7NXW - chains A and P; structure by X-ray diffraction, 1.20 A resolution.

== Chain A ==
Molecule: 14-3-3 protein sigma
Source organism: Homo sapiens
Reference sequence: P31947 (1433S_HUMAN); numbering as in UniProt (aligned over 1-231)
Chain sequence (236 residues; numbered -4 to 231; the number before each row is that of its first residue; numbers below 1 keep their minus sign (Gly-4 is residue -4)):
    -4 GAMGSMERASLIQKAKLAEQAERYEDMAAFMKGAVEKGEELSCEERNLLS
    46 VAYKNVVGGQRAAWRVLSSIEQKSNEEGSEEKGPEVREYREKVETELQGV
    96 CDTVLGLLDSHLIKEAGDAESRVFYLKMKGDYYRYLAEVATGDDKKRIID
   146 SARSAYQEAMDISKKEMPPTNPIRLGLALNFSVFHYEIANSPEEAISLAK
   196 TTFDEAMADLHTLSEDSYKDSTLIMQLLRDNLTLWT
Unresolved in the structure: -4 to -3, 69-77
Differences from the reference sequence: expression tag (-4 to 0)
Modified / non-standard residues: Cys38 (S-hydroxycysteine; CSO)
Covalently attached groups: compound UVZ linked to Lys122
Bound ions: Mg2+ near Glu2 (its only coordinating residue here)
Small-molecule neighbours: UVZ (4-[(6-chloranyl-3,4-dihydro-2H-quinolin-1-yl)sulfonyl]benzaldehyde): Cys38, Asn42, Phe119, Pro167, Ile168, Gly171, Asp215, Leu218, Ile219, Leu222
Swiss-Prot annotation at these positions:
  - site (Interaction with phosphoserine on interacting protein): Arg56, Arg129
  - modified residue (Phosphoserine): Ser5, Ser74
Reported in the primary citation:
  - binding site for UVZ: Lys122

== Chain P ==
Molecule: Transcription factor p65
Reference sequence: Q04206 (TF65_HUMAN); numbering as in UniProt (aligned over 39-51)
Chain sequence (13 residues; each row starts with the number of its first residue):
    39 EGRSAGSIPGRRS
Unresolved in the structure: 39-42
Differences from the reference sequence: variant Arg49 (Glu in Q04206)
Modified / non-standard residues: Ser45 (phosphoserine; SEP)
Small-molecule neighbours: UVZ (4-[(6-chloranyl-3,4-dihydro-2H-quinolin-1-yl)sulfonyl]benzaldehyde): Ile46, Pro47, Gly48, Arg49, Arg50

== Chain A / chain P interface ==
Contacting residue pairs (26; chain A residue first):
  Glu14(A) with Arg49(P), salt bridge
  Asn42(A) with Arg49(P)
  Leu43(A) with Arg49(P)
  Val46(A) with Gly48(P); Arg49(P)
  Lys49(A) with Ile46(P); Pro47(P); Gly48(P)
  Arg56(A) with Ser45(P)
  Lys122(A) with Ile46(P)
  Arg129(A) with Ser45(P)
  Tyr130(A) with Ser45(P)
  Leu174(A) with Gly44(P); Ser45(P); Ile46(P)
  Asn175(A) with Ser45(P); Ile46(P), hydrogen bond (side chain-backbone)
  Val178(A) with Gly44(P)
  Glu182(A) with Ala43(P), hydrogen bond (side chain-backbone)
  Asp215(A) with Arg50(P), salt bridge
  Ile219(A) with Ile46(P), hydrophobic
  Leu222(A) with Pro47(P)
  Asn226(A) with Ala43(P); Gly44(P), hydrogen bond (side chain-backbone)
  Leu229(A) with Ala43(P), hydrophobic
  Trp230(A) with Ala43(P)
Other interface residues (no listed pair), chain A (21 interface residues in all): Gly171, Leu218
The authors on this interface:
  - pairs named by the authors: Arg49(P)-Glu14(A) (salt bridge), Arg50(P)-Asp215(A) (salt bridge)

== In short ==
Chain A and chain P form an interface of 21 and 8 residues respectively; the contacts include 3 hydrogen bonds
and 2 salt bridges. Polar pairs include Glu14(A)-Arg49(P), Asp215(A)-Arg50(P) and Asn175(A)-Ile46(P). The
authors report salt bridges between Arg49(P) and Glu14(A) and Arg50(P) and Asp215(A). From the paper: a
binding site for UVZ at Lys122(A).
Here chain A is 14-3-3 protein sigma (Homo sapiens) and chain P is Transcription factor p65. Entry 7NXW
(14-3-3 sigma with RelA/p65 binding site pS45 and covalently bound TCF521-182) was determined by X-ray
diffraction, deposited together with 7BI3, 7BIQ, 7BIW, 7BIY, 7BJB, 7BJF and 54 further entries.
